Entry 3TFR (X-ray diffraction, 2.00 A resolution); this record covers chains A and P of the 4 polymer chains in the assembly.

== Chain A ==
Name: DNA polymerase beta
From: Homo sapiens
Notes: EC 2.7.7.7, 4.2.99.-
UniProtKB: P06746 (DPOLB_HUMAN); residues 1-335 here = UniProt positions 1-335
Chain sequence (335 residues; numbered 1 to 335; the number before each row is that of its first residue):
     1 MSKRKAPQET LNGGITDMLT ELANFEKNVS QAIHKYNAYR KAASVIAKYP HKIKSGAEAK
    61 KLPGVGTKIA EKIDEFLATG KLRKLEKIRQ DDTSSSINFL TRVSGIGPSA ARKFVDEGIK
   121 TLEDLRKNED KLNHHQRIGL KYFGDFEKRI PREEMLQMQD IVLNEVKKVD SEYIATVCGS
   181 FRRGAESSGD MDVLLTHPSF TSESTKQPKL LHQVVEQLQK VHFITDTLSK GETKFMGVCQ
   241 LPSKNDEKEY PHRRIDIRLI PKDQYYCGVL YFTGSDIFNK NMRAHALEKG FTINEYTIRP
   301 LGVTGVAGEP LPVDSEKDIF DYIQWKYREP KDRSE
Unresolved in the structure: 1-9
UniProt features mapped onto this chain:
  - region: Arg-183 to Asp-192 (DNA-binding)
  - active site: Lys-72 (Nucleophile)
  - binding site (K(+)): Lys-60, Leu-62, Val-65, Thr-101, Val-103, Ile-106
  - binding site (Na(+)): Lys-60, Leu-62, Val-65, Thr-101, Val-103, Ile-106
  - binding site (dATP): Arg-149, Ser-180, Arg-183, Gly-189, Asp-190
  - binding site (dCTP): Arg-149, Ser-180, Arg-183, Gly-189, Asp-190
  - binding site (dGTP): Arg-149, Ser-180, Arg-183, Gly-189, Asp-190, Asp-192
  - binding site (dTTP): Arg-149, Ser-180, Arg-183, Gly-189, Asp-190
  - binding site (Mg(2+)): Asp-190, Asp-192, Asp-256
  - modified residue: Lys-72 (N6-acetyllysine), Arg-83 (Omega-N-methylarginine), Arg-152 (Omega-N-methylarginine)
  - cross-link (Glycyl lysine isopeptide (Lys-Gly)): Lys-41 (interchain with G-Cter in ubiquitin), Lys-61 (interchain with G-Cter in ubiquitin), Lys-81 (interchain with G-Cter in ubiquitin)
  - natural variant: Leu-22 (L22P: Found in a gastric cancer sample; uncertain significance), Tyr-39 (Y39C: Found in a gastric cancer sample; uncertain significance), Gly-118 (G118V: Decreased DNA-directed DNA polymerase activity), Arg-137 (R137Q: Decreased function in base-excision repair), Arg-149 (R149I: Decreased DNA-directed DNA polymerase activity), Asp-160 (D160N: Found in a gastric cancer sample; uncertain significance), Cys-239 (C239R: Found in a gastric cancer sample; uncertain significance), Lys-289 (K289M: Found in a colon cancer sample; uncertain significance), Asn-294 (N294D: Found in a gastric cancer sample; uncertain significance), Glu-295 (E295K: Found in a gastric cancer sample; uncertain significance)
  - mutagenesis: Phe-25 (F25W: No effect on 5'-dRP lyase activity. Decreased ssDNA binding), His-34 (H34G: Decreased 5'-dRP lyase activity. Decreased ssDNA binding), Lys-35 (K35A: Decreased 5'-dRP lyase activity. Decreased ssDNA binding. Loss of 5'-dRP lyase activity; when associated with A-68 and A-72. Decreased ssDNA binding; when associated with A-68 and A-72 ...), Tyr-39 (Y39F: No effect on 5'-dRP lyase activity; Y39Q: Abolishes DNA polymerase and 5'-dRP lyase activity), Lys-41 (K41R: Abolishes ubiquitination; when associated with R-61 and R-81), Lys-60 (K60A: Decreased 5'-dRP lyase activity. Decreased ssDNA binding), Lys-61 (K61R: Abolishes ubiquitination; when associated with R-41 and R-81), Lys-68 (K68A: No effect on 5'-dRP lyase activity. Decreased ssDNA binding. Loss of 5'-dRP lyase activity; when associated with A-35 and A-72. Decreased ssDNA binding; when associated with A-35 and A-72 ...), Glu-71 (E71Q: No effect on 5'-dRP lyase activity. No effect on structure shown by circular dichroism. No effect on ssDNA binding), Lys-72 (K72A: Severely reduced 5'-dRP lyase activity. Does not affect ssDNA binding. Loss of 5'-dRP lyase activity; when associated with A-35 and A-68. Decreased ssDNA binding ...), Glu-75 (E75A: Slightly decreased 5'-dRP lyase activity. Decreased ssDNA binding. No effect on structure shown by circular dichroism), Lys-81 (K81R: Abolishes ubiquitination; when associated with R-41 and R-61), 5 further mutagenesis entries in UniProt
Metal / ion sites: Na+ site 1: Lys-60, Leu-62, Val-65 (shared with 1 residue of chain D); Na+ site 2: Thr-101, Val-103, Ile-106 (shared with DG9(P) of chain P); Mg2+ site 1: Asp-190, Asp-192 (together with F3A); Mg2+ site 2: Asp-190, Asp-192, Asp-256 (together with F3A) (shared with DC10(P) of chain P)
Residues lining bound ligands: F3A (2'-deoxy-5'-O-[(S)-{difluoro[(S)-hydroxy(phosphonooxy)phosphoryl]methyl}(hydroxy)phosphoryl]adenosine): Arg-149, Gly-179, Ser-180, Arg-183, Ser-188, Gly-189, Asp-190, Asp-192, Tyr-271, Phe-272, Thr-273, Gly-274, Ser-275, Asp-276, Asn-279, Arg-283
What the authors report for this chain:
  - binding site for F3A: Asp-276

== Chain P ==
Molecule: 10-nt DNA strand
Sequence (10 nucleotides; numbered 1 to 10; the number before each row is that of its first residue):
     1 GCTGATGCGC
Metal / ion sites: Na+: DG9 (shared with Thr-101(A), Val-103(A), Ile-106(A) of chain A); Mg2+: DC10 (together with F3A) (shared with Asp-190(A), Asp-192(A), Asp-256(A) of chain A)

== Interface between chain A and chain P ==
Contacting residue pairs - 17 pairs, chain A then chain P:
  Val-103(A) / DG9(P)  phosphate contact
  Ser-104(A) / DG9(P)  phosphate contact
  Gly-105(A) / DC8(P)  phosphate contact
  Gly-105(A) / DG9(P)  hydrogen bond to the phosphate
  Ile-106(A) / DG9(P)  phosphate contact
  Gly-107(A) / DC8(P)  hydrogen bond to the phosphate
  Pro-108(A) / DC8(P)  phosphate contact
  Ser-109(A) / DG7(P)  phosphate contact
  Ser-109(A) / DC8(P)  hydrogen bond to the phosphate
  Ala-110(A) / DC8(P)  hydrogen bond to the phosphate
  His-135(A) / DG9(P)  sugar contact
  Asp-192(A) / DC10(P)  phosphate contact
  Met-236(A) / DG9(P)  phosphate contact
  Met-236(A) / DC10(P)  sugar contact
  Arg-254(A) / DC10(P)  salt bridge to the phosphate
  Asp-256(A) / DC10(P)  phosphate contact
  Tyr-271(A) / DC10(P)  hydrogen bond to the base
Also at the interface, not in a pair above, chain A (17 interface residues in all): Asp-190, Lys-234, Phe-272

== Overview ==
The interface between chain A and chain P involves 17 residues on one side and 4 on the other; the contacts
include 5 hydrogen bonds and 1 salt bridge. Polar pairs include Tyr-271(A)/DC10(P), Gly-105(A)/DG9(P) and
Gly-107(A)/DC8(P). Ligands of chain A: compound F3A. From the paper: a binding site for F3A at Asp-276(A).
Chain A is DNA polymerase beta (Homo sapiens) and chain P is a 10-nt DNA strand; the structure, Ternary
complex structure of DNA polymerase beta with a gapped DNA substrate and a, b dAMP(CF2)PP ..., was determined
by X-ray diffraction, deposited together with 3TFS.
